PDB entry 6US2 | X-ray diffraction, 1.80 A resolution | chain A

[Chain A]
Name: 7,8-dihydro-8-oxoguanine triphosphatase
Source organism: Homo sapiens
Notes: EC 3.6.1.55, 3.6.1.56
UniProtKB: P36639 (8ODP_HUMAN); residues 1-156 here correspond to UniProt positions 42-197 (UniProt number = residue number + 41)
Sequence (159 residues; row label = number of the first residue in the row; numbers below 1 keep their minus sign (Gly-2 is residue -2)):
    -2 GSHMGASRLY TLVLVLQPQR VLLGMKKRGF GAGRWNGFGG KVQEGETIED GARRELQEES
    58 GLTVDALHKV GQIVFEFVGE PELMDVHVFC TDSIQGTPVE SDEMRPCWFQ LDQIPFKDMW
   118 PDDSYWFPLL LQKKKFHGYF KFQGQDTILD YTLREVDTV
Unresolved in the structure: -2 to 2
Differences from the reference sequence: expression tag (-2 to 0)
Residues lining bound ligands: S3O (N-[5-(2,3-dimethylphenyl)-1,2,3,4-tetrahydro-1,6-naphthyridin-7-yl]acetamide): Tyr7, Thr8, Leu9, Leu11, Phe27, Asn33, Gly34, Gly36, Gly37, Phe72, Phe74, Met81, Val83, Trp117, Asp119, Asp120, Trp123, Phe124, Phe139

[Overview]
Chain A binds compound S3O.
Chain A is 7,8-dihydro-8-oxoguanine triphosphatase (Homo sapiens); the structure, MTH1 in complex with
compound 5, was determined by X-ray diffraction, deposited together with 6US3 and 6US4.
